Entry 4O4I (X-ray diffraction, 2.40 A resolution); this record covers chains D and E of the 6 polymer chains in the assembly.

# Chain D
Name: Tubulin beta-2B chain
Source organism: Bos taurus
UniProtKB: Q6B856 (TBB2B_BOVIN); the author numbering skips numbers that UniProt does not, so the offset changes along the chain: 1-42 = UniProt 1-42; 45-360 = UniProt 43-358; 369-455 = UniProt 359-445
Sequence (445 residues; row label = number of the first residue in the row; note: 10 numbers in that range are skipped by the numbering (no residue carries them; nothing is unmodelled there)):
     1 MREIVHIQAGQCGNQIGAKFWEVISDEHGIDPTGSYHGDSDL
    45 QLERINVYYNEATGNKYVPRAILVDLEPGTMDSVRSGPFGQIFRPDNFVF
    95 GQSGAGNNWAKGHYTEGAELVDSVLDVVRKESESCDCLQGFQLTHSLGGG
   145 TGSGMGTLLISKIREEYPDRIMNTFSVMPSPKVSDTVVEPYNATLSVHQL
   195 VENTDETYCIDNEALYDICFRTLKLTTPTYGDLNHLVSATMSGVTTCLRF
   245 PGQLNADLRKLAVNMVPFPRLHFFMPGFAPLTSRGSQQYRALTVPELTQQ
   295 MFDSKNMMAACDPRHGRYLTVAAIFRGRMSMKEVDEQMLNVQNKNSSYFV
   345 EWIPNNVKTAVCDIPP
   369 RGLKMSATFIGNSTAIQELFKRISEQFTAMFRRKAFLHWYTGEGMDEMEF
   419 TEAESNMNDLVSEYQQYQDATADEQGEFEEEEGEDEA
Not modelled in the structure: 442-455
Swiss-Prot annotation at these positions:
  - motif: Met1 to Ile4 (MREI motif)
  - binding site (GTP): Gln11, Glu71, Ser140, Gly144, Thr145, Gly146, Asn206, Asn228
  - binding site (Mg(2+)): Glu71
  - modified residue: Ser40 (Phosphoserine), Thr57 (Phosphothreonine), Lys60 (N6-acetyllysine), Ser174 (Phosphoserine), Thr287 (Phosphothreonine), Thr292 (Phosphothreonine), Arg320 (Omega-N-methylarginine), Glu448 (5-glutamyl polyglutamate)
  - cross-link (Glycyl lysine isopeptide (Lys-Gly)): Lys60 (interchain with G-Cter in ubiquitin), Lys326 (interchain with G-Cter in ubiquitin)
Ion coordination: Mg2+: Gln11 (together with GDP)
Ligand contacts:
  - epothilone a (EP): Cys213, Leu217, Leu219, Asp226, His229, Leu230, Ala233, Phe272, Pro274, Leu275, Thr276, Arg278, Gln281, Arg284, Ala285, Leu286, Leu371
  - GDP (guanosine-5'-diphosphate): Ala9, Gly10, Gln11, Cys12, Gln15, Ile16, Asp69, Asn101, Ser140, Gly142, Gly143, Gly144, Thr145, Gly146, Val171, Pro173, Val177, Ser178, Glu183, Asn206, Leu209, Tyr224, Leu227, Asn228

# Chain E
Name: Stathmin-4
Source organism: Rattus norvegicus
UniProtKB: P63043 (STMN4_RAT); residues 5-145 here correspond to UniProt positions 49-189 (UniProt number = residue number + 44)
Sequence (143 residues; row label = number of the first residue in the row):
     3 MADMEVIELNKCTSGQSFEVILKPPSFDGVPEFNASLPRRRDPSLEEIQK
    53 KLEAAEERRKYQEAELLKHLAEKREHEREVIQKAIEENNNFIKMAKEKLA
   103 QKMESNKENREAHLAAMLERLQEKDKHAEEVRKNKELKEEASR
Not modelled in the structure: 3-5, 27-43, 144-145
Differences from the reference sequence: cloning artifact (3-4)
Swiss-Prot annotation at these positions:
  - modified residue: Ser46 (Phosphoserine)

# Interface between chain D and chain E
Contacting residue pairs - 24 pairs, chain D then chain E:
  Tyr108(D) - His129(E)  hydrogen bond
  Tyr108(D) - Val133(E)  hydrophobic
  Tyr108(D) - Arg134(E)  hydrogen bond (backbone-side chain)
  Thr109(D) - Lys137(E)
  Ser155(D) - Leu123(E)
  Ser155(D) - Lys126(E)
  Lys156(D) - Asp127(E)  salt bridge
  Arg158(D) - Leu123(E)
  Glu159(D) - Leu120(E)
  Glu159(D) - Leu123(E)
  Glu159(D) - Asp127(E)
  Pro162(D) - Leu116(E)  hydrophobic
  Pro162(D) - Met119(E)  hydrophobic
  Gln193(D) - Lys126(E)  hydrogen bond
  Asn197(D) - Leu123(E)
  Asn197(D) - Lys126(E)
  Thr409(D) - Lys140(E)
  Gly410(D) - Lys137(E)
  Gly410(D) - Lys140(E)  hydrogen bond (backbone-side chain)
  Glu411(D) - Val133(E)
  Glu411(D) - Lys137(E)  salt bridge
  Gly412(D) - Val133(E)
  Gly412(D) - Asn136(E)
  Glu417(D) - His129(E)  salt bridge
Other interface residues (no listed pair), chain D (17 interface residues in all): Ala112, Asp163, Met413
Other interface residues (no listed pair), chain E (15 interface residues in all): Arg112, Gln124, Ala130

# Overview
Chain D and chain E form an interface of 17 and 15 residues respectively; the contacts include 4 hydrogen
bonds and 3 salt bridges. Polar pairs include Lys156(D)-Asp127(E), Glu411(D)-Lys137(E) and
Glu417(D)-His129(E). Chain D binds GDP and epothilone a.
Chain D is Tubulin beta-2B chain (Bos taurus) and chain E is Stathmin-4 (Rattus norvegicus); the structure,
Tubulin-Laulimalide-Epothilone A complex, was determined by X-ray diffraction together with 4O4J, 4O4L and
4O4H from the same study.
